PDB entry 7LMX | X-ray diffraction, 1.80 A resolution | chain A

Chain A:
Molecule: Integrin inhibitor
Source organism: synthetic construct
Sequence (75 residues; row label = number of the first residue in the row; numbering starts at 0):
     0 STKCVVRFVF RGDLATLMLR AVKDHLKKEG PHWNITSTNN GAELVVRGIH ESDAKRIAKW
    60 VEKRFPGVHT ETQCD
Cystine bridges: Cys3-Cys73

Summary:
Chain A is Integrin inhibitor (synthetic construct); the structure, A highly specific inhibitor of integrin
alpha-V beta-6 with a disulfide, was determined by X-ray diffraction together with 8TCF, 8TCG and 7LMV from
the same study.
